Entry 7WY5 (electron microscopy, 2.83 A resolution); this record covers chains A and R of the 5 polymer chains in the assembly.

[Chain A]
Name: engineered mini G alpha q subunit
Organism: Homo sapiens
Amino-acid sequence (362 residues; numbered 7 to 394; 26 numbers in that range are skipped by the numbering (no residue carries them; nothing is unmodelled there); the number before each row is that of its first residue):
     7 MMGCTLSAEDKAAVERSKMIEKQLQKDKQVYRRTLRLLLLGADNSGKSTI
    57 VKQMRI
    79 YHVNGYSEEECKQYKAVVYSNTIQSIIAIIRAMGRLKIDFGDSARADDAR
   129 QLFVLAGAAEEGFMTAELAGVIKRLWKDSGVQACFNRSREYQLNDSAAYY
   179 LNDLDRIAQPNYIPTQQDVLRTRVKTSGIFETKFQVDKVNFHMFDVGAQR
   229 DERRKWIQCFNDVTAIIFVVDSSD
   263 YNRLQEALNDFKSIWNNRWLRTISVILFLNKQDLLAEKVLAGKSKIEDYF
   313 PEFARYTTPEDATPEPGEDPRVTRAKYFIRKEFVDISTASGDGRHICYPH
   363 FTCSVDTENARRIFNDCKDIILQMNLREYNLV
Disordered / not traced: 7-14, 79-203, 263

[Chain R]
Name: Isoform 3 of Adhesion G protein-coupled receptor L3
Organism: Mus musculus
UniProtKB: Q80TS3 (AGRL3_MOUSE), isoform Q80TS3-3; residue numbers follow UniProt; this construct covers 1-1543
Amino-acid sequence (1543 residues; each row starts with the number of its first residue):
     1 MWPPQLLILTMLLAPVVHGGKHNERHPALAAPLRHAERSPGGALPPRHLL
    51 QQPAAERSTAHRGQGPRGAARGVRGPGAPGAQIAAQAFSRAPIPMAVVRR
   101 ELSCESYPIELRCPGTDVIMIESANYGRTDDKICDSDPAQMENIRCYLPD
   151 AYKIMSQRCNNRTQCAVVAGPDVFPDPCPGTYKYLEVQYECVPYKVEQKV
   201 FLCPGLLKGVYQSEHLFESDHQSGAWCKDPLQASDKIYYMPWTPYRTDTL
   251 TEYSSKDDFIAGRPTTTYKLPHRVDGTGFVVYDGALFFNKERTRNIVKFD
   301 LRTRIKSGEAIIANANYHDTSPYRWGGKSDIDLAVDENGLWVIYATEQNN
   351 GKIVISQLNPYTLRIEGTWDTAYDKRSASNAFMICGILYVVKSVYEDDDN
   401 EATGNKIDYIYNTDQSKDSLVDVPFPNSYQYIAAVDYNPRDNLLYVWNNY
   451 HVVKYSLDFGPLDSRSGPVHHGQVSYISPPIHLDSELERPPVRGISTTGS
   501 LGMGSTTTSTTLRTTTWNIGRSTTASLPGRRNRSTSTPSPAVEVLDDVTT
   551 HLPSAASQIPAMEESCEAVEAREIMWFKTRQGQVAKQPCPAGTIGVSTYL
   601 CLAPDGIWDPQGPDLSNCSSPWVNHITQKLKSGETAANIARELAEQTRNH
   651 LNAGDITYSVRAMDQLVGLLDVQLRNLTPGGKDSAARSLNKLQKRERSCR
   701 AYVQAMVETVNNLLQPQALNAWRDLTTSDQLRAATMLLDTVEESAFVLAD
   751 NLLKTDIVRENTDNIQLEVARLSTEGNLEDLKFPENMGHGSTIQLSANTL
   801 KQNGRNGEIRVAFVLYNNLGPYLSTENASMKLGTEAMSTNHSVIVNSPVI
   851 TAAINKEFSNKVYLADPVVFTVKHIKQSEENFNPNCSFWSYSKRTMTGYW
   901 STQGCRLLTTNKTHTTCSCNHLTNFAVLMAHVEVKHSDAVHDLLLDVITW
   951 VGILLSLVCLLICIFTFCFFRGLQSDRNTIHKNLCISLFVAELLFLIGIN
  1001 RTDQPIACAVFAALLHFFFLAAFTWMFLEGVQLYIMLVEVFESEHSRRKY
  1051 FYLVGYGMPALIVAVSAAVDYRSYGTDKVCWLRLDTYFIWSFIGPATLII
  1101 MLNVIFLGIALYKMFHHTAILKPESGCLDNINYEDNRPFIKSWVIGAIAL
  1151 LCLLGLTWAFGLMYINESTVIMAYLFTIFNSLQGMFIFIFHCVLQKKVRK
  1201 EYGKCLRTHCCSGKSTESSIGSGKTSGSRTPGRYSTGSQSRIRRMWNDTV
  1251 RKQSESSFITGDINSSASLNREPYRETKGLLNNARDTSVMDTLPLNGNHG
  1301 NSYSIAGGEYLSNCVQIIDRGYNHNETALEKKILKELTSNYIPSYLNNHE
  1351 RSSEQNRNMMNKLVNNLGSGSEDDAIVLDDAASFNHEESLGLELIHEESD
  1401 APLLPPRVYSTDNHQPHHYSRRRFPQDHSESFFPLLTDEHTEDLQSPHRD
  1451 SLYTSMPALAGVPAADSVTTSTQTEAAAAKGGDAEDVYYKSMPNLGSRNH
  1501 VHPLHAYYQLGRGSSDGFIVPPNKDGASPEGTSKGPAHLVTSL
Disordered / not traced: 1-922, 1119-1142, 1209-1543
UniProt features mapped onto this chain:
  - region: Tyr317 to Glu347 (Interaction with FLRT3), Thr923 to Ala939 (Stachel)
  - binding site (Ca(2+)): Asp332, Asn380, Ala381, Val435
  - site: Leu922, Thr923 (Cleavage)
  - modified residue: Ser1254 (Phosphoserine)
  - glycosylation (N-linked (GlcNAc...) asparagine): Asn161, Asn532, Asn617, Asn827, Asn840, Asn885, Asn911, Asn1000, Asn1166
  - mutagenesis: Pro244 (P244N: Strongly reduces FLRT2 binding; when associated with T-246), Arg246 (R246T: Strongly reduces FLRT2 binding; when associated with N-244), Thr267 (T267N: Strongly reduces FLRT2 binding; when associated with T-269), Lys269 (K269T: Strongly reduces FLRT2 binding; when associated with N-267), Arg292 (R292N: Abolishes interaction with FLRT2; when associated with T-294), Arg294 (R294T: Abolishes interaction with FLRT2; when associated with N-292), Tyr317 to Thr320 (In 4A mutant; abolished binding to FLRT proteins; when associated with A-376), Tyr323 (Y323A: Abolishes FLRT3 binding), Arg324 (R324N: Abolishes interaction with FLRT2; when associated with T-326), Gly326 (G326T: Abolishes interaction with FLRT2; when associated with N-324), Asp332 (D332A: Strongly reduces FLRT3 binding), Arg376 (R376A: In 4A mutant; abolished binding to FLRT proteins; when associated with 317-A--A-321), 25 further mutagenesis entries in UniProt
Cystine bridges: Cys1008-Cys1080

[Chain A / chain R interface]
Residue-residue contacts (20; chain A residue first):
  Gln35(A) with Glu1044(R), hydrogen bond (side chain-backbone)
  Arg38(A) with Glu1042(R), salt bridge
  Arg39(A) with Glu1042(R)
  Leu41(A) with Phe1041(R), hydrophobic
  Phe376(A) with Phe1041(R), hydrophobic
  Ile383(A) with Val1040(R), hydrophobic; Phe1041(R), hydrophobic
  Leu384(A) with Leu1037(R)
  Gln385(A) with His1117(R), hydrogen bond (side chain-backbone)
  Asn387(A) with Met1036(R), hydrogen bond (side chain-backbone)
  Leu388(A) with Leu1037(R), hydrophobic
  Glu390(A) with Lys1197(R), salt bridge
  Tyr391(A) with Arg977(R); Leu1033(R); Met1036(R)
  Asn392(A) with Gln1195(R)
  Leu393(A) with Met1114(R); Leu1150(R), hydrophobic
  Val394(A) with Met1114(R); Thr1118(R)
Interface residues without a listed pair, chain A (18 interface residues in all): Val217, Lys380, Asp381
Interface residues without a listed pair, chain R (19 interface residues in all): Gln1032, Ser1043, His1045, Ser1046, Gly1146

[Overview]
The interface between chain A and chain R involves 18 residues on one side and 19 on the other, with 3
hydrogen bonds and 2 salt bridges. Polar pairs include Arg38(A)-Glu1042(R), Glu390(A)-Lys1197(R) and
Gln35(A)-Glu1044(R).
Chain A is engineered mini G alpha q subunit (Homo sapiens) and chain R is Isoform 3 of Adhesion G
protein-coupled receptor L3 (Mus musculus); the structure, ADGRL3/Gq complex, was determined by electron
microscopy, deposited together with 7X10, 7WY8 and 7WYB.
